Entry 7RFL (X-ray diffraction, 2.38 A resolution); this record covers chains A and D of the 3 polymer chains in the assembly.

== Chain A ==
Name: Site-specific DNA-methyltransferase (adenine-specific)
From: Clostridioides difficile
Notes: EC 2.1.1.72
Reference sequence: Q183J3 (Q183J3_CLOD6); residues 1-577 here = UniProt positions 1-577
Amino-acid sequence (578 residues; row label = number of the first residue in the row; numbering starts at 0):
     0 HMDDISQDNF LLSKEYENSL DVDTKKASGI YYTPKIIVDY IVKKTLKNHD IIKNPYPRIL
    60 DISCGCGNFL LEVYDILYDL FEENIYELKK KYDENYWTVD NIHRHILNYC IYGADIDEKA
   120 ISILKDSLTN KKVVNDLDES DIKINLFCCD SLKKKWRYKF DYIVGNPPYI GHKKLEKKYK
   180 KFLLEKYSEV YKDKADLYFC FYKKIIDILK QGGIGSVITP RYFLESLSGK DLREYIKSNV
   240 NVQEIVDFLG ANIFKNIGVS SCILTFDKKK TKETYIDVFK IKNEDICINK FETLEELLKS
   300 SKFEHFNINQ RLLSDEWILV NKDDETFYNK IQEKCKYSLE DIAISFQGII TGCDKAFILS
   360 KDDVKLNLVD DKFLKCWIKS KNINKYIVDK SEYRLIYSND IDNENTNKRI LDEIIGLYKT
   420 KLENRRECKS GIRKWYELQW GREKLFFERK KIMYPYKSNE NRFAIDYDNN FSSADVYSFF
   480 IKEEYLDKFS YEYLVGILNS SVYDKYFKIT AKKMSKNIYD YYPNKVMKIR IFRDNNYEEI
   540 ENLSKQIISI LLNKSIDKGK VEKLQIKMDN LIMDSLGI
Disordered / not traced: 0-21, 133-136
Construct notes: expression tag (0)
Metal / ion sites: K+ site 1: Lys88, Lys89, Tyr91, Glu93; K+ site 2: Gly249, Ala250, Val258, Ser259
Residues lining bound ligands: AW2 (5-bromo-7-{5-[(3-{[(4-tert-butylphenyl)carbamoyl]amino}propyl)(propan-2-yl)amino]-5-deoxy-beta-D-ribofuranosyl}-7H-pyrrolo[2,3-d]pyrimidin-4-amine): Lys25, Ala26, Tyr30, Ile61, Ser62, Gly64, Cys65, Asn67, Ala113, Asp114, Ile115, Asp116, Lys118, Ala119, Ile122, Cys148, Asp149, Ser150, Asn165, Pro167, Tyr178, Leu196, Phe200
Reported in the primary citation:
  - conformationally variable residues (loop rearrangement, side-chain flip): Val21 to Ser27, Tyr30
  - binding site for AW2: Tyr178

== Chain D ==
Molecule: DNA Strand 1
Sequence (14 nucleotides; row label = number of the first residue in the row):
     1 TTCAAAAAGT CCCA

== How chain A and chain D interact ==
Contacting residue pairs - 44 pairs, chain A then chain D:
  Asn165(A) with DA8(D), hydrogen bond to the base
  Pro166(A) with DA8(D), hydrogen bond to the base
  Tyr168(A) with DA8(D), stacking on the base
  His171(A) with DA5(D), base contact; DA6(D), hydrogen bond to the base
  Lys172(A) with DA6(D), base contact
  Lys173(A) with DA8(D), salt bridge to the phosphate; DT10(D), salt bridge to the phosphate
  Lys193(A) with DA4(D), base contact; DA5(D), base contact; DA6(D), sugar contact
  Tyr221(A) with DA7(D), sugar contact
  Ser225(A) with DA6(D), phosphate contact
  Leu226(A) with DA6(D), phosphate contact
  Ser227(A) with DA5(D), phosphate contact; DA6(D), hydrogen bond to the phosphate
  Phe253(A) with DA8(D), base contact
  Ile256(A) with DA8(D), phosphate contact; DG9(D), phosphate contact
  Gly257(A) with DA7(D), sugar contact; DG9(D), hydrogen bond to the phosphate
  Val258(A) with DA8(D), sugar contact
  Ser344(A) with DA4(D), phosphate contact
  Phe345(A) with DA4(D), phosphate contact
  Gln346(A) with DA4(D), hydrogen bond to the phosphate; DA5(D), hydrogen bond to the base
  Ile349(A) with DA5(D), base contact
  Trp439(A) with DT2(D), base contact; DC3(D), base contact; DA4(D), base contact
  Arg441(A) with DC3(D), salt bridge to the phosphate; DA4(D), hydrogen bond to the base
  Lys456(A) with DA7(D), base contact
  Tyr476(A) with DA5(D), hydrogen bond to the phosphate
  Lys511(A) with DA6(D), salt bridge to the phosphate; DA7(D), salt bridge to the phosphate
  Met513(A) with DA7(D), sugar contact
  Ser514(A) with DA7(D), hydrogen bond to the base; DG9(D), base contact
  Ile517(A) with DA7(D), base contact
  Tyr521(A) with DA5(D), phosphate contact; DA6(D), hydrogen bond to the base
  Pro522(A) with DA5(D), phosphate contact
  Asn523(A) with DA5(D), hydrogen bond to the phosphate
Interface residues without a listed pair, chain A (37 interface residues in all): Tyr30, Pro167, Gly170, Asp195, Arg425, Glu426, Ile431
Interface residues without a listed pair, chain D (10 interface residues in all): DT1

== In short ==
Chain A and chain D form an interface of 37 and 10 residues respectively; the contacts include 12 hydrogen
bonds, 5 salt bridges and 1 aromatic stacking contact. Polar contacts include Asn165(A)-DA8(D),
Pro166(A)-DA8(D) and His171(A)-DA6(D). Chain A binds compound AW2. The paper reports a binding site for AW2 at
Tyr178(A); conformational variability at Val21(A) and Tyr30(A).
Chain A is Site-specific DNA-methyltransferase (adenine-specific) (Clostridioides difficile) and chain D is
DNA Strand 1; the structure, CamA Adenine Methyltransferase Complexed to Cognate Substrate DNA and Inhibitor
SGC0946, was determined by X-ray diffraction together with 7RFK, 7RFM and 7RFN from the same study.
